PDB entry 8YKV | electron microscopy, 2.48 A resolution | chains A and B of the 5 polymer chains in the assembly

# Chain A
Molecule: Guanine nucleotide-binding protein G(i) subunit alpha-1
Source organism: Homo sapiens
UniProtKB: P63096 (GNAI1_HUMAN); residues 1-354 here = UniProt positions 1-354
Amino-acid sequence (354 residues; numbered 1 to 354; the number before each row is that of its first residue):
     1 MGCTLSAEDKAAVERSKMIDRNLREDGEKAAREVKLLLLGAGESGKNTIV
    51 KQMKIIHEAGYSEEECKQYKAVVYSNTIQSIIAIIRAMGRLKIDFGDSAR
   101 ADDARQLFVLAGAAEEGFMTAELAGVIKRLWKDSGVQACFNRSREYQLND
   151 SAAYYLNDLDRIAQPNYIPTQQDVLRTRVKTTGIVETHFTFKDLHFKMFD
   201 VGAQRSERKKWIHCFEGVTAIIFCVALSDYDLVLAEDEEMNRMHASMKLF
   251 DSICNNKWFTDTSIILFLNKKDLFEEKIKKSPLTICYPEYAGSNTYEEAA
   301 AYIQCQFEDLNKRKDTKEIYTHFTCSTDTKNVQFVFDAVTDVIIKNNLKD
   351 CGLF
Unresolved in the structure: 1-3, 54-181, 235-240, 325-328
Differences from the reference sequence: engineered mutation N47 (Ser in P63096), A203 (Gly in P63096), A245 (Glu in P63096), S326 (Ala in P63096)
UniProt features mapped onto this chain:
  - region: K35 to K46, T48 (G1 motif), D173 to T181 (G2 motif), F196 to G202, Q204, R205 (G3 motif), I265 to D272 (G4 motif), T324, C325, T327 to T329 (G5 motif)
  - binding site (GTP): E43 to K46, T48, S151, L175 to T181, D200 to G202, Q204, N269 to D272
  - binding site (Mg(2+)): T181
  - modified residue: R178 (ADP-ribosylarginine), Q204 (Deamidated glutamine), C351 (ADP-ribosylcysteine)
  - lipidation: G2 (N-myristoyl glycine), C3 (S-palmitoyl cysteine)
  - natural variant: G40 (G40C: In NEDHISB; G40R: In NEDHISB), G45 (G45D: In NEDHISB), T48 (T48I: In NEDHISB; T48K: In NEDHISB), Q52 (Q52P: In NEDHISB), S75 (deletion: In NEDHISB; uncertain significance), Q172 (deletion: In NEDHISB), D173 (D173V: In NEDHISB), E186 to F189 (deletion: In NEDHISB; uncertain significance), C224 (C224Y: In NEDHISB), K270 (K270N: In NEDHISB; K270R: In NEDHISB), D272 (D272G: In NEDHISB), V332 (V332E: In NEDHISB; uncertain significance)
  - mutagenesis: G42 (G42R: Abolishes switch to an activated conformation and dissociation from beta and gamma subunits upon GTP binding. Abolishes interaction with RGS family members), E116 (E116L: Enhances interaction (inactive GDP-bound) with RGS14), Q147 (Q147L: Enhances interaction (inactive GDP-bound) with RGS14)

# Chain B
Molecule: Guanine nucleotide-binding protein G(I)/G(S)/G(T) subunit beta-1
Source organism: Rattus norvegicus
UniProtKB: P54311 (GBB1_RAT); numbering as in UniProt (aligned over 1-340)
Amino-acid sequence (340 residues; each row starts with the number of its first residue):
     1 MSELDQLRQEAEQLKNQIRDARKACADATLSQITNNIDPVGRIQMRTRRT
    51 LRGHLAKIYAMHWGTDSRLLVSASQDGKLIIWDSYTTNKVHAIPLRSSWV
   101 MTCAYAPSGNYVACGGLDNICSIYNLKTREGNVRVSRELAGHTGYLSCCR
   151 FLDDNQIVTSSGDTTCALWDIETGQQTTTFTGHTGDVMSLSLAPDTRLFV
   201 SGACDASAKLWDVREGMCRQTFTGHESDINAICFFPNGNAFATGSDDATC
   251 RLFDLRADQELMTYSHDNIICGITSVSFSKSGRLLLAGYDDFNCNVWDAL
   301 KADRAGVLAGHDNRVSCLGVTDDGMAVATGSWDSFLKIWN
Unresolved in the structure: 1-3
UniProt features mapped onto this chain:
  - modified residue: S2 (N-acetylserine), H266 (Phosphohistidine)

# How chain A and chain B interact
Pairs across the interface (52; chain A residue first):
  A12(A) - N88(B)
  V13(A) - N88(B)
  S16(A) - N88(B)
  S16(A) - K89(B)  hydrogen bond (side chain-backbone)
  I19(A) - K89(B)
  I19(A) - V90(B)
  I19(A) - A92(B)  hydrophobic
  D20(A) - K89(B)  salt bridge
  L23(A) - G53(B)
  L23(A) - L55(B)
  L23(A) - K78(B)
  L23(A) - I80(B)  hydrophobic
  L23(A) - K89(B)
  D26(A) - K78(B)  salt bridge
  G27(A) - L55(B)
  T182(A) - N119(B)  hydrogen bond
  T182(A) - H142(B)  hydrogen bond (side chain-backbone)
  G183(A) - L117(B)
  G183(A) - D118(B)
  G183(A) - N119(B)
  I184(A) - W99(B)
  I184(A) - L117(B)  hydrogen bond (backbone-backbone)
  E186(A) - W99(B)
  F199(A) - W99(B)  hydrophobic
  Q204(A) - L117(B)  hydrogen bond (side chain-backbone)
  Q204(A) - N119(B)  hydrogen bond
  Q204(A) - Y145(B)
  S206(A) - Y145(B)
  S206(A) - G162(B)
  S206(A) - D186(B)
  E207(A) - D186(B)  hydrogen bond (backbone-side chain)
  K209(A) - D228(B)  salt bridge
  K210(A) - Y145(B)
  K210(A) - M188(B)
  K210(A) - C204(B)
  K210(A) - D228(B)  salt bridge
  K210(A) - N230(B)  hydrogen bond
  K210(A) - D246(B)  salt bridge
  W211(A) - L117(B)  hydrophobic
  W211(A) - Y145(B)
  H213(A) - K57(B)  hydrogen bond (backbone-side chain)
  H213(A) - Y59(B)  hydrogen bond
  H213(A) - W332(B)
  C214(A) - Y59(B)
  C214(A) - Q75(B)
  C214(A) - W99(B)
  C214(A) - M101(B)  hydrophobic
  F215(A) - W99(B)  hydrophobic
  F215(A) - L117(B)  hydrophobic
  E216(A) - K57(B)  salt bridge
  W258(A) - R314(B)
  W258(A) - W332(B)  hydrophobic
Also at the interface, not in a pair above, chain A (25 interface residues in all): K35
Also at the interface, not in a pair above, chain B (33 interface residues in all): T87, H91, S97, S98, T143, G144

# Overview
25 residues of chain A and 33 residues of chain B are in contact, with 10 hydrogen bonds and 6 salt bridges.
Among the polar pairs are D20(A)-K89(B), D26(A)-K78(B) and K209(A)-D228(B).
Here chain A is Guanine nucleotide-binding protein G(i) subunit alpha-1 (Homo sapiens) and chain B is Guanine
nucleotide-binding protein G(I)/G(S)/G(T) subunit beta-1 (Rattus norvegicus). Entry 8YKV (Cryo-EM structure of
succinate receptor SUCR1 bound to compound 31) was determined by electron microscopy, deposited together with
8YKW and 8YKX.
